PDB entry 7PQC | electron microscopy, 4.10 A resolution (low resolution: residue-level contacts below are approximate; hydrogen-bond / salt-bridge calls are withheld) | chains C and O of the 15 polymer chains in the assembly

# Chain C
Name: Tubulin beta chain
From: Sus scrofa
UniProtKB: P02554 (TBB_PIG); residues 1-445 here = UniProt positions 1-445
Amino-acid sequence (445 residues; row label = number of the first residue in the row):
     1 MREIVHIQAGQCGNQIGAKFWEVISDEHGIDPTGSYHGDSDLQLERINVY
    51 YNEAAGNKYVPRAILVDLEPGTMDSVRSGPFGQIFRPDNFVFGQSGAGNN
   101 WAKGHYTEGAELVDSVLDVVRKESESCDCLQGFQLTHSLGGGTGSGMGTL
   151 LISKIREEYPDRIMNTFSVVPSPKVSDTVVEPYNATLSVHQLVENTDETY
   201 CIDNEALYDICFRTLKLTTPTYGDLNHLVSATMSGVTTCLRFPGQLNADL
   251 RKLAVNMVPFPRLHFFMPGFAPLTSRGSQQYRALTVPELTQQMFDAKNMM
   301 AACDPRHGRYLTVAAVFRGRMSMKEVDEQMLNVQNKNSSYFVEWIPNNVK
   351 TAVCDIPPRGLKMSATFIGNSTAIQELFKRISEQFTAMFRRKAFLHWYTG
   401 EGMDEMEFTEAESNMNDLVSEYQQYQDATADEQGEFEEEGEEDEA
Residues lining bound ligands:
  - GDP (guanosine-5'-diphosphate): Gly10, Gln11, Cys12, Gln15, Ile16, Asn99, Ser138, Gly141, Gly142, Thr143, Gly144, Ser145, Val169, Asp177, Glu181, Asn204, Leu207, Tyr222, Asn226
  - GTP (guanosine-5'-triphosphate): Gln245, Leu246, Asn247, Lys252
Curated features (UniProtKB/Swiss-Prot):
  - motif: Met1 to Ile4 (MREI motif)
  - binding site (GTP): Gln11, Glu69, Ser138, Gly142, Thr143, Gly144, Asn204, Asn226
  - binding site (Mg(2+)): Glu69
  - modified residue: Ser40 (Phosphoserine), Lys58 (N6-acetyllysine), Ser172 (Phosphoserine), Thr285 (Phosphothreonine), Thr290 (Phosphothreonine), Arg318 (Omega-N-methylarginine), Glu438 (5-glutamyl polyglutamate)
  - cross-link (Glycyl lysine isopeptide (Lys-Gly)): Lys58 (interchain with G-Cter in ubiquitin), Lys324 (interchain with G-Cter in ubiquitin)

# Chain O
Name: Isoform Tau-F of Microtubule-associated protein tau
From: Homo sapiens
UniProtKB: P10636 (TAU_HUMAN), isoform P10636-8; numbering as in UniProt (aligned over 202-395)
Amino-acid sequence (194 residues; each row starts with the number of its first residue):
   202 SPGTPGSRSRTPSLPTPPTREPKKVAVVRTPPKSPSSAKSRLQTAPVPMP
   252 DLKNVKSKIGSTENLKHQPGGGKVQIINKKLDLSNVQSKCGSKDNIKHVP
   302 GGGSVQIVYKPVDLSKVTSKCGSLGNIHHKPGGGQVEVKSEKLDFKDRVQ
   352 SKIGSLDNITHVPGGGNKKIETHKLTFRENAKAKTDHGAEIVYK
Curated features (UniProtKB/Swiss-Prot):
  - modified residue: Ser214 (Phosphoserine)
  - glycosylation: Lys383 (N-linked (Glc) (glycation) lysine)
From the paper describing this entry:
  - post-translational modification sites: Ser235, Ser241, Ser262, Lys311, Lys340
  - post-translational modification sites: Ser237, Ser258, Lys274, Lys280, Lys281, Ser289, Ser324, Ser356 (citing earlier work)
  - post-translational modification sites: Lys234, Lys240, Lys259, Lys290, Lys321, Lys353, Lys370, Lys375 (proposed by the authors, not directly observed)
  - conformationally variable residues: Ser235, Ser262, Lys311 (from molecular simulation)

# Interface between chain C and chain O
Pairs across the interface (15; chain C residue first):
  Glu412(C) with Lys240(O)
  Asn416(C) with Lys240(O); Ser241(O)
  Asp417(C) with Arg242(O)
  Ser420(C) with Ser241(O); Arg242(O); Gln244(O)
  Glu421(C) with Gln244(O)
  Gln424(C) with Gln244(O); Thr245(O); Pro247(O)
  Gln433(C) with Ala246(O); Val248(O); Met250(O)
  Glu435(C) with Met250(O)
Interface residues without a listed pair, chain C (11 interface residues in all): Val419, Tyr425, Gly434
Interface residues without a listed pair, chain O (10 interface residues in all): Pro249

# In short
The interface between chain C and chain O involves 11 residues on one side and 10 on the other. Ligands of
chain C: GDP and GTP. From UniProt: 8 GTP-binding residues and Mg2+-binding residue Glu69(C) on chain C. The
paper reports modification sites Ser235(O), Ser241(O) and Ser262(O) among others; conformational variability
at Ser235(O), Ser262(O) and Lys311(O).
Here chain C is Tubulin beta chain (Sus scrofa) and chain O is Isoform Tau-F of Microtubule-associated protein
tau (Homo sapiens). Entry 7PQC (tau-microtubule structural ensemble based on CryoEM data) was determined by
electron microscopy, deposited together with 7PQP.
